PDB entry 8U4J | electron microscopy, 3.70 A resolution | chains A and B of the 4 polymer chains in the assembly

[Chain A (and B)]
Name: Receptor tyrosine-protein kinase erbB-4
Organism: Homo sapiens
Notes: EC 2.7.10.1; fragment: intracellular domain; chain B of this document is another copy of the same molecule, construct and numbering; everything in this record applies to it too
Reference sequence: Q15303 (ERBB4_HUMAN); residue numbers follow UniProt; this construct covers 26-635
Chain sequence (610 residues; numbered 26 to 635; the number before each row is that of its first residue):
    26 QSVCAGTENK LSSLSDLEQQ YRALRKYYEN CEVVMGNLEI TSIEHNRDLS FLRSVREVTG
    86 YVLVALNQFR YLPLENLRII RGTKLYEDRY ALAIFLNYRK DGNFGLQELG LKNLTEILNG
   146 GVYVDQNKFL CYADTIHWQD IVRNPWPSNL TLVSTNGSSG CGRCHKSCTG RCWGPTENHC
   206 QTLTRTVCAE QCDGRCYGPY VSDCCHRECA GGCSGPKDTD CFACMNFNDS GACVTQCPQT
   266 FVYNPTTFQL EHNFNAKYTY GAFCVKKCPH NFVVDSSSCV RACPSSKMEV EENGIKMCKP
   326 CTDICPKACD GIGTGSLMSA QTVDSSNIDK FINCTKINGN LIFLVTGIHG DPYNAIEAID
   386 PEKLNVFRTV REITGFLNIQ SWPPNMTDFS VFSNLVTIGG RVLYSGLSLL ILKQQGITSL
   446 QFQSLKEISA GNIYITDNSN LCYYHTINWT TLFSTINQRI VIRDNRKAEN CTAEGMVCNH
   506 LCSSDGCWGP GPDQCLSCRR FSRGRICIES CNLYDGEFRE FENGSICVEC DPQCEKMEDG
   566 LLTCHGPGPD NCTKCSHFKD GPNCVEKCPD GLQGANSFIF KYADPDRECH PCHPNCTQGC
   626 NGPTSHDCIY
Unresolved in the structure: 180-181, 598-603, 635 (chain B: 180-181, 596-603)
Cystine bridges: Cys29-Cys56, Cys156-Cys186, Cys189-Cys197, Cys193-Cys205, Cys213-Cys221, Cys217-Cys229, Cys230-Cys238, Cys234-Cys246, Cys249-Cys258, Cys262-Cys289, Cys293-Cys304, Cys308-Cys323, Cys326-Cys330, Cys334-Cys359, Cys467-Cys496, Cys503-Cys512, Cys507-Cys520, Cys523-Cys532, Cys536-Cys552, Cys555-Cys569, Cys559-Cys577, Cys580-Cys589, Cys593-Cys614, Cys617-Cys625, Cys621-Cys633
Covalently attached groups: N-acetylglucosamine (NAG) linked to Asn138, Asn358, Asn410, Asn473, Asn495, Asn548, Asn576; glycan linked to Asn253
Curated features (UniProtKB/Swiss-Prot):
  - glycosylation (N-linked (GlcNAc...) asparagine): Asn138, Asn174, Asn181, Asn253, Asn358, Asn410, Asn473, Asn495, Asn548, Asn576, Asn620
  - natural variant: Thr140 (T140I: In a colorectal adenocarcinoma sample), Ser303 (S303Y: In a lung squamous cell carcinoma sample)
Reported in the primary citation:
  - post-translational modification sites: Asn548, Asn576

[How chain A and chain B interact]
Contacting residue pairs (51):
  Thr108(A) - Thr271(B)
  Asp218(A) - Lys242(B)  salt bridge
  Tyr222(A) - Gln216(B)
  Val226(A) - Ser227(B)
  Ser227(A) - Gln216(B)  hydrogen bond (backbone-side chain)
  Ser227(A) - Val226(B)
  Arg232(A) - His231(B)
  Arg232(A) - Lys242(B)
  Arg232(A) - Asp243(B)  salt bridge
  Pro241(A) - Gln216(B)
  Lys242(A) - Gln216(B)
  Phe252(A) - Tyr268(B)
  Gln261(A) - Gln261(B)
  Gln264(A) - Gln261(B)
  Gln264(A) - Gln264(B)  hydrogen bond
  Tyr268(A) - Phe252(B)
  Tyr268(A) - Thr284(B)
  Tyr268(A) - Tyr285(B)
  Tyr268(A) - Gly286(B)  hydrogen bond (side chain-backbone)
  Tyr268(A) - Ser303(B)
  Tyr268(A) - Cys304(B)  hydrogen bond (side chain-backbone)
  Tyr268(A) - Val305(B)  hydrophobic
  Pro270(A) - Gly286(B)
  Thr272(A) - Arg306(B)  hydrogen bond (backbone-side chain)
  Phe273(A) - Tyr285(B)  hydrophobic
  Phe273(A) - Gly286(B)
  Phe273(A) - Val305(B)
  Phe273(A) - Arg306(B)  hydrogen bond (backbone-backbone)
  Gln274(A) - Val305(B)
  Leu275(A) - Asp300(B)
  Leu275(A) - Ser301(B)
  Leu275(A) - Ser303(B)
  Thr284(A) - Tyr268(B)
  Tyr285(A) - Tyr268(B)
  Tyr285(A) - Phe273(B)  hydrophobic
  Gly286(A) - Tyr268(B)  hydrogen bond (backbone-side chain)
  Gly286(A) - Pro270(B)
  Gly286(A) - Phe273(B)
  Ala287(A) - Pro270(B)
  Phe297(A) - Phe273(B)  hydrophobic
  Asp300(A) - Leu275(B)
  Ser303(A) - Tyr268(B)
  Ser303(A) - Leu275(B)
  Cys304(A) - Tyr268(B)  hydrogen bond (backbone-side chain)
  Cys304(A) - Phe273(B)
  Val305(A) - Phe273(B)
  Val305(A) - Gln274(B)
  Arg306(A) - Thr272(B)
  Arg306(A) - Phe273(B)  hydrogen bond (backbone-backbone)
  Arg306(A) - Gln274(B)  hydrogen bond (backbone-side chain)
  Ala307(A) - Gln274(B)  hydrogen bond (backbone-side chain)
Interface residues without a listed pair, chain A (32 interface residues in all): Gln216, Thr271, Ser301, Pro325
Interface residues without a listed pair, chain B (30 interface residues in all): Thr108, Pro241, Ala287, Phe297, Pro325

[Summary]
Chain A and chain B form an interface of 32 and 30 residues respectively; the contacts include 11 hydrogen
bonds and 2 salt bridges. Polar contacts include Asp218(A)-Lys242(B), Arg232(A)-Asp243(B) and
Ser227(A)-Gln216(B). N-acetylglucosamine is covalently linked to Asn138(A), Asn358(A), Asn410(A), Asn473(A),
Asn495(A) and Asn548(A) and 1 more. From the paper: modification sites Asn548(A) and Asn576(A).
Both chains are Receptor tyrosine-protein kinase erbB-4 (Homo sapiens). Entry 8U4J (Structure of the HER4/BTC
Homodimer Extracellular Domain) was determined by electron microscopy (same publication as 8U4I, 8U4K and
8U4L).
